Entry 6O1J (X-ray diffraction, 2.00 A resolution); this record covers chains E and G of the 4 polymer chains in the assembly.

# Chain E (and G)
Name: AlfC
From: Lactobacillus casei
Notes: EC 3.2.1.51; chain G of this document is another copy of the same molecule, construct and numbering; everything in this record applies to it too
UniProtKB: K0NB39 (K0NB39_LACCA); residue numbers follow UniProt; this construct covers 1-344
Sequence (345 residues; numbered 1 to 345; the number before each row is that of its first residue):
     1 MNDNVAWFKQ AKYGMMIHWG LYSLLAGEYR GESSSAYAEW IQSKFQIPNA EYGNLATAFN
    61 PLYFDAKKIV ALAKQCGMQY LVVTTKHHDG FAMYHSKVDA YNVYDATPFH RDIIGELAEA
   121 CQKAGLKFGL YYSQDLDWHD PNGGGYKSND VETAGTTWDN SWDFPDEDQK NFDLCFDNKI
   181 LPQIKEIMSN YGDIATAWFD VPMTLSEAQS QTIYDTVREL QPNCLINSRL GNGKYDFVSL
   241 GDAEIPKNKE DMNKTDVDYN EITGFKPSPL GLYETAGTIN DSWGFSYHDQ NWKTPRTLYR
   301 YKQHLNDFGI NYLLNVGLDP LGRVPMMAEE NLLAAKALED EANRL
Unresolved in the structure: 1, 248-264 (chain G: 1-3, 246-270)
Construct notes: engineered mutation Ala243 (Asn in K0NB39); expression tag (345)
Ligand contacts: beta-L-fucopyranose (FUL): Met16, His18, Glu39, Trp40, His87, His88, Tyr131, Trp198, Asp200, Arg229, Trp283
From the paper describing this entry:
  - mutagenesis - N243A: increased catalytic activity on GlcNAc
  - catalytic residues: Asp242 (proposed by the authors, not directly observed)
  - mutagenesis - D200A (>108-fold), R229A: abolished catalytic activity
  - mutagenesis - E39A (10-fold), F237A, E261A (3-fold): increased catalytic activity
  - mutagenesis - Y37A, D242A, E244A, E274A, W283A: decreased catalytic activity
  - mutagenesis - N253A: unchanged catalytic activity

# How chain E and chain G interact
Residue-residue contacts - 49 pairs, chain E then chain G:
  Leu24(E) with Leu321(G)
  Leu25(E) with Leu321(G), hydrophobic; Arg323(G), hydrogen bond (backbone-side chain)
  Glu28(E) with Arg323(G), hydrogen bond (backbone-side chain); Val324(G); Pro325(G); Met326(G), hydrogen bond (side chain-backbone)
  Tyr29(E) with Tyr63(G)
  Arg30(E) with Tyr63(G)
  Gly31(E) with Met326(G)
  Glu32(E) with Met326(G)
  Ser33(E) with Met326(G), hydrogen bond (backbone-side chain)
  Glu51(E) with Tyr63(G), hydrogen bond
  Asn54(E) with Leu62(G)
  Leu55(E) with Leu62(G), hydrophobic
  Thr57(E) with Asn60(G), hydrogen bond (backbone-side chain); Leu62(G)
  Ala58(E) with Asn60(G); Leu62(G), hydrophobic
  Asn60(E) with Thr57(G), hydrogen bond (side chain-backbone); Ala58(G)
  Leu62(E) with Asn54(G); Leu55(G), hydrophobic; Thr57(G); Ala58(G), hydrophobic
  Tyr63(E) with Tyr29(G); Arg30(G); Glu51(G), hydrogen bond
  Phe285(E) with Tyr287(G)
  Tyr287(E) with Phe285(G), hydrophobic; Tyr287(G), hydrophobic; Gln290(G); Asp319(G); Pro320(G); Arg323(G)
  His288(E) with Met326(G)
  Gln290(E) with Tyr287(G); Gln290(G)
  Leu321(E) with Leu24(G)
  Arg323(E) with Leu25(G), hydrogen bond (side chain-backbone); Glu28(G), salt bridge
  Val324(E) with Glu28(G)
  Pro325(E) with Glu28(G); Tyr287(G)
  Met326(E) with Glu28(G), hydrogen bond (backbone-side chain); Gly31(G); Glu32(G); Ser33(G), hydrogen bond (side chain-backbone); Tyr287(G)
Interface residues without a listed pair, chain E (28 interface residues in all): Lys68, Asp319, Glu329
Interface residues without a listed pair, chain G (28 interface residues in all): Lys68, His288

# Summary
Chain E and chain G each contribute 28 residues to their interface; the contacts include 11 hydrogen bonds and
1 salt bridge. Among the polar pairs are Arg323(E)-Glu28(G), Leu25(E)-Arg323(G) and Glu28(E)-Met326(G). From
the paper: the catalytic residue Asp242(E); Y37A, D242A and E244A of chain E, among others, reduce catalytic
activity; 12 substitutions were tested in all.
Both chains are AlfC (Lactobacillus casei). Entry 6O1J (Alpha-L-fucosidase AlfC fucosyltransferase mutant
N243A) was determined by X-ray diffraction, deposited together with 6OHE, 6O1I, 6O18, 6O1A and 6O1C.
